PDB entry 2PMQ | X-ray diffraction, 1.72 A resolution | chains A and B

[Chain A (and B)]
Molecule: Mandelate racemase/muconate lactonizing enzyme
Organism: Roseovarius sp
Notes: chain B of this document is another copy of the same molecule, construct and numbering; everything in this record applies to it too
Reference sequence: Q0FPQ4 (Q0FPQ4_9RHOB); residue numbers follow UniProt; this construct covers 2-367
Amino-acid sequence (377 residues; numbered -1 to 375; the number before each row is that of its first residue; numbers below 1 keep their minus sign (Mse-1 is residue -1)):
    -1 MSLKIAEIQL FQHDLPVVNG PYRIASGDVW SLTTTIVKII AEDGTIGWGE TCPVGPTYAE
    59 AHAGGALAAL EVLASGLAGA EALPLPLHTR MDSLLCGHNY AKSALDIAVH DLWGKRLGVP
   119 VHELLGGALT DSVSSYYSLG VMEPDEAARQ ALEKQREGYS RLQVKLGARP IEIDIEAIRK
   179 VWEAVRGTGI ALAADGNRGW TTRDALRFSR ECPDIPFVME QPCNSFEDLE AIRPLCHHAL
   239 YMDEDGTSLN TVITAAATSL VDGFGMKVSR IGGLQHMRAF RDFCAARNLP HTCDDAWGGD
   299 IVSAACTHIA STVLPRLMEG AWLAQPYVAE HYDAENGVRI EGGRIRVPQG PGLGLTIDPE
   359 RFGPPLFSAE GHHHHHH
Disordered / not traced: -1 to 1, 369-375 (chain B: -1 to 1)
Modified residues: Mse-1 (selenomethionine); Mse89, Mse140, Mse217, Mse240, Mse264, Mse275, Mse316 (selenomethionine; parent Met)
Construct notes: cloning artifact (-1 to 1, 368-375); modified residue (89, 140, 217, 240, 264, 275, 316)
Ion coordination: Mg2+ site 1: Asp193, Glu218, Asp241; Mg2+ site 2 near His235 (its only coordinating residue here)

[How chain A and chain B interact]
Residue-residue contacts (43; chain A residue first):
  Pro54(A) with Leu92(B); Leu93(B); Cys94(B), hydrogen bond (backbone-backbone)
  Thr55(A) with Asp90(B); Ser91(B); Leu92(B); Leu93(B); Cys94(B)
  Ala57(A) with Cys94(B)
  Glu58(A) with Cys94(B); Gly95(B); His96(B), hydrogen bond (side chain-backbone)
  Ala59(A) with His96(B)
  His60(A) with Ala66(B); Ala67(B); Val70(B); Leu93(B); His96(B)
  Gly62(A) with Ala66(B)
  Ala66(A) with His60(B); Gly62(B)
  Ala67(A) with His60(B)
  Val70(A) with His60(B)
  Ser91(A) with Thr55(B)
  Leu92(A) with Pro54(B); Thr55(B)
  Leu93(A) with Pro54(B); Thr55(B); His60(B)
  Cys94(A) with Pro54(B), hydrogen bond (backbone-backbone); Thr55(B); Ala57(B); Glu58(B)
  Gly95(A) with Glu58(B)
  His96(A) with Glu58(B), hydrogen bond (backbone-side chain); Ala59(B); His60(B)
  Ser223(A) with Asn248(B)
  Glu225(A) with Asn248(B), hydrogen bond; Thr252(B), hydrogen bond
  Asn248(A) with Ser223(B); Glu225(B), hydrogen bond
  Thr252(A) with Glu225(B), hydrogen bond
Other interface residues (no listed pair), chain A (23 interface residues in all): Gly63, Asp90, Arg196
Other interface residues (no listed pair), chain B (22 interface residues in all): Gly63

[Summary]
23 residues of chain A and 22 residues of chain B are in contact, with 8 hydrogen bonds. Polar contacts
include Glu58(A)-His96(B), Glu225(A)-Asn248(B) and Glu225(A)-Thr252(B). The Mg2+ site 1 is built by Asp193(A),
Glu218(A) and Asp241(A).
Both chains are Mandelate racemase/muconate lactonizing enzyme (Roseovarius sp). Entry 2PMQ (Crystal structure
of a mandelate racemase/muconate lactonizing enzyme from Roseovarius sp. HTCC2601) was determined by X-ray
diffraction, deposited together with 4H2H.
